PDB entry 8J0T | electron microscopy, 2.80 A resolution | chains A and d of the 20 polymer chains in the assembly

Chain A:
Name: ATP synthase subunit alpha
Source organism: Mycobacterium tuberculosis
Notes: EC 7.1.2.2
UniProtKB: P9WPU7 (ATPA_MYCTU); residues 1-549 here = UniProt positions 1-549
Chain sequence (549 residues; row label = number of the first residue in the row):
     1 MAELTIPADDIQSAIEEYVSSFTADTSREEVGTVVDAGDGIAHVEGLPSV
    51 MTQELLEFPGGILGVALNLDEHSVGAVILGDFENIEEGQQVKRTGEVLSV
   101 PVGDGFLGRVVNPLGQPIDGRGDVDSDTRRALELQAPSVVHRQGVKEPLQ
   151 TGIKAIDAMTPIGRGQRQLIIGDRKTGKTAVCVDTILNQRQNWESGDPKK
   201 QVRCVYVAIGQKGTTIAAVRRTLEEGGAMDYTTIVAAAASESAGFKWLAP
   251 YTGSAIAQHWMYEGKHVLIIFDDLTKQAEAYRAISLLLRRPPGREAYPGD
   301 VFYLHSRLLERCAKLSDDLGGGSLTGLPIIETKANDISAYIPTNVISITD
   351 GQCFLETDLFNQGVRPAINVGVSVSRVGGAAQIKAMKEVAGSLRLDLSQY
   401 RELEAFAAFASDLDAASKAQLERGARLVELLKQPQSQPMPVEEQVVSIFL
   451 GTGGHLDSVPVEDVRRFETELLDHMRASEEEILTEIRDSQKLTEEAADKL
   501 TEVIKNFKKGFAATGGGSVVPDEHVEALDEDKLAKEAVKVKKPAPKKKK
Not modelled in the structure: 1-4, 522-549
Metal / ion sites: Mg2+: T179 (together with ATP)
Residues lining bound ligands: ATP (adenosine-5'-triphosphate): R174, K175, T176, G177, K178, T179, A180, D273, F360, R365, P366, Q433, P434, Q435
Swiss-Prot annotation at these positions:
  - binding site (ATP): G172 to T179
  - site: S373 (Required for activity)
  - cross-link: K499 (Isoglutamyl lysine isopeptide (Lys-Gln) (interchain with Q-Cter in protein Pup))

Chain d:
Name: Multifunctional fusion protein
Source organism: Mycobacterium tuberculosis
UniProtKB: A0A045JVE3 (A0A045JVE3_MYCTX); residue numbers follow UniProt; this construct covers 1-446
Chain sequence (446 residues; each row starts with the number of its first residue):
     1 MSTFIGQLFGFAVIVYLVWRFIVPLVGRLMSARQDTVRQQLADAAAAADR
    51 LAEASQAHTKALEDAKSEAHRVVEEARTDAERIAEQLEAQADVEAERIKM
   101 QGARQVDLIRAQLTRQLRLELGHESVRQARELVRNHVADQAQQSATVDRF
   151 LDQLDAMAPATADVDYPLLAKMRSASRRALTSLVDWFGTMAQDLDHQGLT
   201 TLAGELVSVARLLDREAVVTRYLTVPAEDATPRIRLIERLVSGKVGAPTL
   251 EVLRTAVSKRWSANSDLIDAIEHVSRQALLELAERAGQVDEVEDQLFRFS
   301 RILDVQPRLAILLGDCAVPAEGRVRLLRKVLERADSTVNPVVVALLSHTV
   351 ELLRGQAVEEAVLFLAEVAVARRGEIVAQVGAAAELSDAQRTRLTEVLSR
   401 IYGHPVTVQLHIDAALLGGLSIAVGDEVIDGTLSSRLAAAEARLPD
Not modelled in the structure: 446

Chain A / chain d interface:
Pairs across the interface (40):
  T5(A) - R110(d)  hydrogen bond (backbone-side chain)
  I6(A) - T114(d)
  I11(A) - T114(d)
  I11(A) - L117(d)  hydrophobic
  I11(A) - R118(d)
  A14(A) - R118(d)
  I15(A) - R118(d)
  I15(A) - L121(d)  hydrophobic
  I15(A) - G122(d)
  Y18(A) - A440(d)  hydrogen bond (side chain-backbone)
  Y18(A) - R443(d)  hydrogen bond (side chain-backbone)
  Y18(A) - L444(d)  hydrogen bond (side chain-backbone)
  Y18(A) - P445(d)
  F22(A) - R436(d)
  F22(A) - A440(d)  hydrophobic
  F22(A) - R443(d)
  A24(A) - R436(d)  hydrogen bond (backbone-side chain)
  A24(A) - R443(d)
  T26(A) - M157(d)
  T26(A) - I429(d)
  T26(A) - D430(d)
  T26(A) - G431(d)
  R28(A) - A160(d)
  R28(A) - I401(d)
  R28(A) - E427(d)  salt bridge
  R28(A) - V428(d)
  R28(A) - I429(d)
  E29(A) - E427(d)
  E29(A) - V428(d)  hydrogen bond (backbone-backbone)
  V31(A) - D426(d)  hydrogen bond (backbone-backbone)
  V31(A) - V428(d)  hydrophobic
  L47(A) - D426(d)
  P48(A) - D426(d)
  E71(A) - R173(d)  salt bridge
  H72(A) - R173(d)  hydrogen bond
  G120(A) - L108(d)
  R121(A) - L108(d)
  E224(A) - Q101(d)
  E224(A) - R104(d)  salt bridge
  G227(A) - R97(d)
Other interface residues (no listed pair), chain A (32 interface residues in all): P7, Q12, T23, D25, S27, E30, G46, D119, E225, D473, H474, A477
Other interface residues (no listed pair), chain d (32 interface residues in all): E75, D79, R82, I83, F150, Y402, A439

In short:
The chain A/chain d interface involves 32 residues from each chain; the contacts include 8 hydrogen bonds and
3 salt bridges. Polar contacts include R28(A)-E427(d), E71(A)-R173(d) and E224(A)-R104(d). Chain A binds ATP.
UniProt lists 8 ATP-binding residues on chain A.
Here chain A is ATP synthase subunit alpha and chain d is Multifunctional fusion protein, both from
Mycobacterium tuberculosis. Entry 8J0T (Cryo-EM structure of Mycobacterium tuberculosis ATP synthase in the
apo-form) was determined by electron microscopy together with 8J0S, 8J57, 8J58, 8JR0 and 8JR1 from the same
study.
